5ARK - chain A; structure by X-ray diffraction, 2.28 A resolution.

[Chain A]
Molecule: Ribonuclease 4
Source organism: Sus scrofa
Notes: EC 3.1.27.-
Reference sequence: P15468 (RNAS4_PIG); residues 1-119 here correspond to UniProt positions 29-147 (UniProt number = residue number + 28)
Chain sequence (134 residues; numbered -14 to 119; the number before each row is that of its first residue; numbers below 1 keep their minus sign (Met-14 is residue -14)):
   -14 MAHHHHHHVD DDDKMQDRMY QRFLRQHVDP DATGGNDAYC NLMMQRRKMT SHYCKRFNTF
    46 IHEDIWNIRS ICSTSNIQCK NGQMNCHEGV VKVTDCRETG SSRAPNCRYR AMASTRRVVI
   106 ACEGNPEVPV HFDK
Unresolved in the structure: -14 to 0
Construct notes: expression tag (-14 to 0)
Disulfide bonds: Cys25-Cys81, Cys39-Cys92, Cys57-Cys107, Cys64-Cys71
Residues lining bound ligands: 2'-deoxyuridine 5'-monophosphate (UMP): Arg7, Gln11, His12, Lys40, Phe42, Asn43, Thr44, Lys65, Arg101, His116, Phe117, Asp118, Lys119

[Summary]
Chain A binds 2'-deoxyuridine 5'-monophosphate.
Chain A is Ribonuclease 4 (Sus scrofa); the structure, crystal structure of porcine RNase 4 in complex with
dUMP, was determined by X-ray diffraction together with 5AR6, 5ARJ and 5ARL from the same study.
